Entry 3DZU (X-ray diffraction, 3.20 A resolution); this record covers chains D and F of the 6 polymer chains in the assembly.

# Chain D
Protein: Peroxisome proliferator-activated receptor gamma
Source organism: Homo sapiens
Reference sequence: P37231 (PPARG_HUMAN); residues 74-477 here correspond to UniProt positions 102-505 (UniProt number = residue number + 28)
Amino-acid sequence (419 residues; each row starts with the number of its first residue):
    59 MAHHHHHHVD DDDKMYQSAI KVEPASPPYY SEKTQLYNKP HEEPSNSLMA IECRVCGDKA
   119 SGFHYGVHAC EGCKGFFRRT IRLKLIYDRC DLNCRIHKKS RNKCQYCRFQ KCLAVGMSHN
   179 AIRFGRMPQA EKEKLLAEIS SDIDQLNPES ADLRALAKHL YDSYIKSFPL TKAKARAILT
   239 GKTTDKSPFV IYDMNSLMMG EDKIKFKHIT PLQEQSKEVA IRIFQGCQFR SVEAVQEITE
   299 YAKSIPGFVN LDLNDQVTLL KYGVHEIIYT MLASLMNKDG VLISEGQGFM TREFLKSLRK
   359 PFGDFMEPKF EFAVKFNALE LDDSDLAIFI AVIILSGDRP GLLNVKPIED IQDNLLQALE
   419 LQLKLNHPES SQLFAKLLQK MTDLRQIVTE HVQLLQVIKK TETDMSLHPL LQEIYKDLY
Unresolved in the structure: 59-107, 265-275
Sequence notes: expression tag (59-73)
Swiss-Prot annotation at these positions:
  - DNA-binding region: Ala108 to Phe182 (Nuclear receptor)
  - zinc finger (NR C4-type): Cys111 to Cys131, Cys148 to Cys170
  - motif: Pro467 to Asp475 (9aaTAD)
  - binding site (rosiglitazone): Gln286 to Ser289, His323, His449, Tyr473
  - modified residue: Ser84 (Phosphoserine)
  - cross-link: Lys224 (Glycyl lysine isopeptide (Lys-Gly) (interchain with G-Cter in ubiquitin))
Metal / ion sites: Zn2+ site 1: Cys111, Cys114, Cys128, Cys131; Zn2+ site 2: Cys148, Cys152, Cys162, Cys165
Ligand contacts: PLB (2-[(2,4-dichlorobenzoyl)amino]-5-(pyrimidin-2-yloxy)benzoic acid): Asp260, Ile262, Arg280, Ile281, Gly284, Cys285, Arg288, Ser289, Ala292, Ile326, Met329, Leu330, Leu333, Val339, Leu340, Ile341, Ser342, Met348, Met364
What the authors report for this chain:
  - mutagenesis - F347A: decreased binding to PPRE
  - mutagenesis - F347A: decreased signaling in response to rosiglitazone

# Chain F
Molecule: 20-nt DNA strand
Sequence (20 nucleotides; each row starts with the number of its first residue):
  4001 CTGACCTTTG ACCTAGTTTG

# How chain D and chain F interact
Residue-residue contacts (19):
  Glu129(D) with DA4011(F), base contact; DC4012(F), hydrogen bond to the base
  Gly130(D) with DG4010(F), sugar contact
  Phe134(D) with DT4009(F), phosphate contact
  Arg137(D) with DT4009(F), salt bridge to the phosphate
  Arg159(D) with DG4010(F), salt bridge to the phosphate
  Asn160(D) with DT4009(F), phosphate contact; DG4010(F), hydrogen bond to the phosphate
  Gln163(D) with DT4008(F), phosphate contact; DT4009(F), hydrogen bond to the phosphate
  Arg166(D) with DG4010(F), salt bridge to the phosphate
  Phe182(D) with DT4017(F), sugar contact
  Gly183(D) with DT4017(F), base contact; DT4018(F), sugar contact
  Arg184(D) with DT4018(F), base contact; DT4019(F), base contact; DG4020(F), sugar contact
  Pro186(D) with DT4019(F), phosphate contact; DG4020(F), phosphate contact
Also at the interface, not in a pair above, chain D (15 interface residues in all): Lys132, Met185, Lys240

# In short
15 residues of chain D face 9 of chain F across their interface; the contacts include 3 hydrogen bonds and 3
salt bridges. Polar pairs include Glu129(D)-DC4012(F), Asn160(D)-DG4010(F) and Gln163(D)-DT4009(F). Ligands of
chain D: compound PLB. From the paper: F347A of chain D reduces binding to PPRE; F347A of chain D reduces
signaling in response to rosiglitazone.
Here chain D is Peroxisome proliferator-activated receptor gamma (Homo sapiens) and chain F is a 20-nt DNA
strand. Entry 3DZU (Intact PPAR gamma - RXR alpha Nuclear Receptor Complex on DNA bound with BVT.13, 9-cis
Retinoic ...) was determined by X-ray diffraction (same publication as 3DZY and 3E00).
